PDB entry 6JUF | X-ray diffraction, 1.59 A resolution | chains B and A

== Chain B (and A) ==
Molecule: SspB protein
Source organism: Streptomyces clavuligerus (strain ATCC 27064 / DSM 738 / JCM 4710 / NBRC 13307 / NCIMB 12785 / NRRL 3585 / VKM Ac-602)
Notes: chain A of this document is another copy of the same molecule, construct and numbering; everything in this record applies to it too
UniProtKB: B5GPM3 (B5GPM3_STRC2); residues 1-365 here = UniProt positions 1-365
Amino-acid sequence (365 residues; each row starts with the number of its first residue):
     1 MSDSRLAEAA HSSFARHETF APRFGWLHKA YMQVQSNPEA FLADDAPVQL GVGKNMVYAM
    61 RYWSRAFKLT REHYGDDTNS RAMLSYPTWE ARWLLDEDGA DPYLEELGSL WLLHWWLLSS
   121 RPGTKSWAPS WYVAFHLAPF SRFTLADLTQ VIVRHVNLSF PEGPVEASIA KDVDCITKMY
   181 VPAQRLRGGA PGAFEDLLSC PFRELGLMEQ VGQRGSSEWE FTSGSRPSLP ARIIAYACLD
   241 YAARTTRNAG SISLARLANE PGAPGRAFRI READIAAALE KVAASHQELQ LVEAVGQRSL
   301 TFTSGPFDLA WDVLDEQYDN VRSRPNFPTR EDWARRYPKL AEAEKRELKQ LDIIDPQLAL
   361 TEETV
Disordered / not traced: 1-3, 189-194, 213-214, 352-365 (chain A: 1-2, 190-194, 352-365)

== Chain B / chain A interface ==
Residue-residue contacts - 56 pairs, chain B then chain A:
  Arg23(B) - Glu105(A)  salt bridge
  Phe24(B) - Phe24(A)  hydrophobic
  Phe24(B) - Tyr103(A)  hydrophobic
  Gly25(B) - Tyr103(A)
  His28(B) - Tyr103(A)
  Lys29(B) - Tyr103(A)
  Tyr103(B) - Phe24(A)  hydrophobic
  Tyr103(B) - Gly25(A)
  Tyr103(B) - His28(A)
  Tyr103(B) - Lys29(A)
  Leu104(B) - Ser199(A)  hydrogen bond (backbone-side chain)
  Glu105(B) - Arg23(A)  salt bridge
  Glu105(B) - Gly25(A)
  Glu105(B) - Trp26(A)
  Glu105(B) - Leu198(A)
  Glu105(B) - Ser199(A)  hydrogen bond (backbone-backbone)
  Leu107(B) - Ala183(A)  hydrophobic
  Leu107(B) - Leu197(A)  hydrogen bond (backbone-backbone)
  Leu107(B) - Leu198(A)
  Leu107(B) - Ser199(A)
  Leu107(B) - Arg203(A)
  Ala183(B) - Leu107(A)  hydrophobic
  Gln184(B) - Glu204(A)
  Gln184(B) - Leu205(A)
  Gln184(B) - Gly206(A)
  Gln184(B) - Pro227(A)
  Gly188(B) - Pro227(A)
  Glu195(B) - Glu106(A)
  Glu195(B) - Pro230(A)
  Glu195(B) - Gln317(A)
  Leu197(B) - Glu106(A)
  Leu197(B) - Leu107(A)  hydrogen bond (backbone-backbone)
  Leu197(B) - Pro227(A)
  Leu197(B) - Ser228(A)
  Leu198(B) - Glu105(A)
  Leu198(B) - Leu107(A)
  Ser199(B) - Leu104(A)  hydrogen bond (side chain-backbone)
  Ser199(B) - Glu105(A)  hydrogen bond (backbone-backbone)
  Ser199(B) - Leu107(A)
  Ser199(B) - Glu204(A)
  Cys200(B) - Glu204(A)  hydrogen bond (backbone-side chain)
  Arg203(B) - Glu204(A)  salt bridge
  Glu204(B) - Ala183(A)
  Glu204(B) - Gln184(A)
  Glu204(B) - Ser199(A)
  Glu204(B) - Cys200(A)  hydrogen bond (side chain-backbone)
  Glu204(B) - Arg203(A)  salt bridge
  Leu205(B) - Gln184(A)
  Gly206(B) - Gln184(A)
  Pro227(B) - Gln184(A)
  Pro227(B) - Leu186(A)
  Pro227(B) - Arg187(A)
  Pro227(B) - Leu197(A)
  Ser228(B) - Leu197(A)
  Pro230(B) - Glu195(A)
  Gln317(B) - Glu195(A)  hydrogen bond (side chain-backbone)
Other interface residues (no listed pair), chain B (30 interface residues in all): Trp26, Glu106, Leu186, Arg187, Pro201
Other interface residues (no listed pair), chain A (30 interface residues in all): Asp196, Pro201

== In short ==
Chain B and chain A each contribute 30 residues to their interface, with 9 hydrogen bonds and 4 salt bridges.
Among the polar pairs are Arg23(B)-Glu105(A), Arg203(B)-Glu204(A) and Leu104(B)-Ser199(A).
Both chains are SspB protein (Streptomyces clavuligerus (strain ATCC 27064 / DSM 738 / JCM 4710 / NBRC 13307 /
NCIMB 12785 / NRRL 3585 / VKM Ac-602)). Entry 6JUF (SspB crystal structure) was determined by X-ray
diffraction, deposited together with 6JIV and 6LB9.
